5ZS0 - chains A and B of the 3 polymer chains in the assembly; structure by X-ray diffraction, 3.29 A resolution.

== Chain A ==
Molecule: 7B11 light chain
From: Mus musculus
Chain sequence (211 residues; each row starts with the number of its first residue):
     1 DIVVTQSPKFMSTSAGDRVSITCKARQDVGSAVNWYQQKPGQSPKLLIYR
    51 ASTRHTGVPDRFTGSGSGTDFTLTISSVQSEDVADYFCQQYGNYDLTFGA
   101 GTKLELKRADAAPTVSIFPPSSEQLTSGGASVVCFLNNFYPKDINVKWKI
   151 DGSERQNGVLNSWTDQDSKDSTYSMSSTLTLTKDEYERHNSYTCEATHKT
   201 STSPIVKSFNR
Disulfide bonds: Cys23-Cys88, Cys134-Cys194

== Chain B ==
Molecule: 7B11 heavy chain
From: Mus musculus
Chain sequence (219 residues; numbered 1 to 219; the number before each row is that of its first residue):
     1 EVQLVESGGGLVKPGGSLKLSCAASGFTFNDYAMSWVRQSPEKRLEWVAT
    51 ISGGGSYSYYPDSVKGRFTISRDNAKNTLYLQMSSLRSDDTAIYYCTRQE
   101 GDFPLFDYWGQGTILTVSSAKTTPPSVYPLAPGSAAQTNSMVTLGCLVKG
   151 YFPEPVTVTWNSGSLSSGVHTFPAVLQSDLYTLSSSVTVTSSTWPSQSVT
   201 CNVAHPASSTKVDKKIVPR
Unresolved in the structure: 128-141
Disulfide bonds: Cys22-Cys96, Cys146-Cys201

== Chain A / chain B interface ==
Residue-residue contacts (65):
  Asn34(A) - Phe103(B)
  Tyr36(A) - Pro104(B)
  Gln38(A) - Gln39(B)  hydrogen bond
  Gln38(A) - Tyr95(B)  hydrogen bond
  Gln42(A) - Tyr95(B)
  Ser43(A) - Tyr95(B)
  Ser43(A) - Tyr108(B)  hydrogen bond (side chain-backbone)
  Pro44(A) - Tyr95(B)
  Pro44(A) - Asp107(B)
  Leu46(A) - Leu105(B)
  Tyr49(A) - Phe103(B)  hydrophobic
  Arg50(A) - Asp102(B)  salt bridge
  His55(A) - Phe106(B)
  Phe87(A) - Gln39(B)
  Phe87(A) - Lys43(B)
  Phe87(A) - Leu45(B)  hydrophobic
  Gln89(A) - Phe103(B)
  Tyr91(A) - Asp102(B)
  Tyr91(A) - Phe103(B)
  Tyr94(A) - Trp47(B)  hydrophobic
  Tyr94(A) - Gln99(B)
  Tyr94(A) - Asp102(B)
  Asp95(A) - Pro61(B)
  Asp95(A) - Asp62(B)
  Leu96(A) - Trp47(B)
  Phe98(A) - Arg44(B)
  Phe98(A) - Leu45(B)
  Ala100(A) - Lys43(B)
  Ala100(A) - Arg44(B)
  Ser116(A) - Thr143(B)
  Phe118(A) - Val127(B)  hydrophobic
  Phe118(A) - Thr143(B)
  Phe118(A) - Leu144(B)  hydrophobic
  Pro119(A) - Val127(B)
  Pro119(A) - Arg219(B)
  Ser121(A) - Pro125(B)
  Ser121(A) - Ser126(B)
  Glu123(A) - Ser126(B)
  Glu123(A) - Lys214(B)  salt bridge
  Gln124(A) - Pro125(B)
  Ser131(A) - Leu147(B)
  Ser131(A) - Lys149(B)
  Val133(A) - Val127(B)  hydrophobic
  Phe135(A) - Leu144(B)
  Phe135(A) - Phe172(B)  hydrophobic
  Phe135(A) - Ser185(B)
  Phe135(A) - Ser186(B)
  Asn137(A) - His170(B)
  Asn137(A) - Phe172(B)
  Asn137(A) - Ser186(B)  hydrogen bond
  Asn138(A) - His170(B)
  Leu160(A) - Val175(B)  hydrophobic
  Leu160(A) - Gln177(B)
  Leu160(A) - Thr182(B)
  Asn161(A) - Val175(B)
  Ser162(A) - Phe172(B)
  Ser162(A) - Pro173(B)  hydrogen bond (side chain-backbone)
  Ser162(A) - Val175(B)
  Trp163(A) - Pro173(B)
  Thr164(A) - Phe172(B)
  Ser174(A) - His170(B)  hydrogen bond
  Met175(A) - Phe172(B)
  Ser176(A) - Phe172(B)
  Ser176(A) - Ser184(B)  hydrogen bond
  Thr180(A) - Lys149(B)
Also at the interface, not in a pair above, chain A (42 interface residues in all): Gly99, Asp167, Lys169, Thr178
Also at the interface, not in a pair above, chain B (43 interface residues in all): Val37, Thr50, Tyr60, Trp109, Gly145, Ser167, Thr171, Leu176, Thr188

== Overview ==
The interface between chain A and chain B involves 42 residues on one side and 43 on the other, with 7
hydrogen bonds and 2 salt bridges. Polar contacts include Arg50(A)-Asp102(B), Glu123(A)-Lys214(B) and
Gln38(A)-Gln39(B).
Chain A is 7B11 light chain and chain B is 7B11 heavy chain, both from Mus musculus; the structure, Structure
of glycoprotein B Domain IV of pseudorabies virus with 7B11 antibody, was determined by X-ray diffraction.
